PDB entry 4Y6V | X-ray diffraction, 2.80 A resolution | chains F and G of the 30 polymer chains in the assembly

[Chain F]
Protein: Probable proteasome subunit alpha type-7
Source organism: Saccharomyces cerevisiae
Notes: EC 3.4.25.1
Reference sequence: P21242 (PSA7_YEAST); residues -3 to 284 here correspond to UniProt positions 1-288 (UniProt number = residue number + 4)
Sequence (288 residues; each row starts with the number of its first residue; numbers below 1 keep their minus sign (Met-3 is residue -3)):
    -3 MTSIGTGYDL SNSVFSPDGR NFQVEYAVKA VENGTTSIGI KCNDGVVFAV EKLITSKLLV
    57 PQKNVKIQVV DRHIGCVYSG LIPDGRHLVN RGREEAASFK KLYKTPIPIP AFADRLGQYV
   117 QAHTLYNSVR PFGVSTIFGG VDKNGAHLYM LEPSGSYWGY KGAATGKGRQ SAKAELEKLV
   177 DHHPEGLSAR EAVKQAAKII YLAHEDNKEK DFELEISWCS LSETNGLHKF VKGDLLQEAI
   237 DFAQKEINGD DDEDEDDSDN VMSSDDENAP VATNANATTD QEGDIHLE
Unresolved in the structure: -3 to 1, 245-284

[Chain G]
Protein: Proteasome subunit alpha type-1
Source organism: Saccharomyces cerevisiae
Notes: EC 3.4.25.1
Reference sequence: P21243 (PSA1_YEAST); residues -8 to 243 here correspond to UniProt positions 1-252 (UniProt number = residue number + 9)
Sequence (252 residues; each row starts with the number of its first residue; numbers below 1 keep their minus sign (Met-8 is residue -8)):
    -8 MSGAAAASAA GYDRHITIFS PEGRLYQVEY AFKATNQTNI NSLAVRGKDC TVVISQKKVP
    52 DKLLDPTTVS YIFCISRTIG MVVNGPIPDA RNAALRAKAE AAEFRYKYGY DMPCDVLAKR
   112 MANLSQIYTQ RAYMRPLGVI LTFVSVDEEL GPSIYKTDPA GYYVGYKATA TGPKQQEITT
   172 NLENHFKKSK IDHINEESWE KVVEFAITHM IDALGTEFSK NDLEVGVATK DKFFTLSAEN
   232 IEERLVAIAE QD
Unresolved in the structure: -8 to 1, 243
Metal / ion sites: Mg2+: Thr8, Tyr119, Arg122, Met125

[How chain F and chain G interact]
Contacting residue pairs - 64 pairs, chain F then chain G:
  Thr2(F) with His6(G)
  Gly3(F) with His6(G)
  Tyr4(F) with Arg5(G); His6(G); Tyr21(G)
  Ser9(F) with Arg126(G)
  Val10(F) with His6(G); Gln18(G)
  Phe11(F) with Gln18(G), hydrogen bond (backbone-side chain); Tyr21(G); Ala22(G), hydrophobic; Ala25(G), hydrophobic; Arg126(G); Pro127(G); Gly129(G)
  Ser12(F) with Tyr21(G)
  Pro13(F) with Tyr21(G), hydrophobic; Lys24(G), hydrogen bond (backbone-side chain)
  Asp14(F) with Lys24(G)
  Gly15(F) with Tyr21(G); Ala25(G)
  Lys37(F) with Asp56(G), salt bridge
  Asp110(F) with Arg82(G)
  Gln114(F) with Arg82(G), hydrogen bond (side chain-backbone); Asn83(G); Leu86(G)
  Gln117(F) with Pro79(G); Asp80(G); Asn83(G), hydrogen bond; Arg126(G)
  Thr120(F) with Arg126(G), hydrogen bond (backbone-side chain)
  Leu121(F) with Tyr124(G); Arg126(G); Leu128(G), hydrophobic
  Tyr122(F) with Tyr124(G); Met125(G), hydrophobic
  Ser150(F) with Pro79(G)
  Gly151(F) with Pro79(G)
  Ser152(F) with Ile78(G); Pro79(G)
  Tyr153(F) with Arg82(G), hydrogen bond (backbone-side chain)
  Trp154(F) with Leu55(G), hydrophobic; Thr59(G); Val60(G), hydrophobic; Ser61(G); Tyr62(G); Ile78(G), hydrophobic; Arg82(G)
  Gly155(F) with Leu55(G); Asp56(G), hydrogen bond (backbone-backbone); Thr59(G), hydrogen bond (backbone-side chain)
  Tyr156(F) with Leu54(G); Leu55(G); Asp56(G)
  Lys157(F) with Lys53(G); Leu54(G), hydrogen bond (backbone-backbone); Leu55(G)
  Gly158(F) with Leu54(G), hydrogen bond (backbone-backbone)
  Lys169(F) with Leu54(G)
  Leu172(F) with Leu54(G), hydrophobic
  Glu173(F) with Lys53(G), salt bridge; Leu54(G)
  Val176(F) with Leu54(G), hydrophobic
  Asp177(F) with Lys53(G), salt bridge
Also at the interface, not in a pair above, chain F (32 interface residues in all): Tyr145
Also at the interface, not in a pair above, chain G (29 interface residues in all): Asp52, Pro57

[In short]
The interface between chain F and chain G involves 32 residues on one side and 29 on the other, with 10
hydrogen bonds and 3 salt bridges. Among the polar pairs are Lys37(F)-Asp56(G), Glu173(F)-Lys53(G) and
Asp177(F)-Lys53(G). Thr8(G), Tyr119(G), Arg122(G) and Met125(G) form the Mg2+ site.
Chain F is Probable proteasome subunit alpha type-7 and chain G is Proteasome subunit alpha type-1, both from
Saccharomyces cerevisiae; the structure, Yeast 20S proteasome in complex with Ac-PAE-ep, was determined by
X-ray diffraction, deposited together with 4Y69, 4Y6A, 4Y6Z, 4Y70, 4Y74, 4Y75 and 34 further entries.
